PDB entry 1JD9 | X-ray diffraction, 2.50 A resolution | chain A

Chain A:
Molecule: Alpha-amylase
From: Pseudoalteromonas haloplanktis
Notes: EC 3.2.1.1
Reference sequence: P29957 (AMY_ALTHA); residues 1-453 here correspond to UniProt positions 25-477 (UniProt number = residue number + 24)
Chain sequence (453 residues; row label = number of the first residue in the row):
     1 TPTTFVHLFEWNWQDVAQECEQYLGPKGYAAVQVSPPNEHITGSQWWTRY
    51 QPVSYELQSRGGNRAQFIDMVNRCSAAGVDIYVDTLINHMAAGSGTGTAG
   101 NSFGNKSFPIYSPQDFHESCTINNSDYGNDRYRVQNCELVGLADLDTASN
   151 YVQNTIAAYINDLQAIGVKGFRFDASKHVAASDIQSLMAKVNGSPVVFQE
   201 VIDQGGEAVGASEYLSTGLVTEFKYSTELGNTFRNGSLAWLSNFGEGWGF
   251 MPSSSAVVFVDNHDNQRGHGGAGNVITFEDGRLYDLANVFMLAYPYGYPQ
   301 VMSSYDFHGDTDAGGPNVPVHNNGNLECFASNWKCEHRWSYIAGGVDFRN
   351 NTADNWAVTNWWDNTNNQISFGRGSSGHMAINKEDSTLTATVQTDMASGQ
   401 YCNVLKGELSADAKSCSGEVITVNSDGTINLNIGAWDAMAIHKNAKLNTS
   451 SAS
Not modelled in the structure: 449-453
Cystine bridges: Cys20-Cys74, Cys120-Cys137, Cys328-Cys335, Cys402-Cys416
Differences from the reference sequence: engineered mutation Gln300 (Lys324 in P29957)
Bound ions: Ca2+: Asn88, Gln135, Asp144, His178
From the paper describing this entry:
  - conformationally variable residues (side-chain flip): Arg172
  - mutagenesis - K300Q: unchanged catalytic activity on chloride
  - mutagenesis - K300Q: abolished binding to chloride
  - catalytic residues: Asp174, Glu200 (citing earlier work)
  - catalytic residues: Asp264 (proposed by the authors, not directly observed)

Overview:
Asn88, Gln135, Asp144 and His178 coordinate Ca2+. The paper reports catalytic residues Asp174, Glu200 and
Asp264; K300Q abolishes binding to chloride.
Chain A is Alpha-amylase (Pseudoalteromonas haloplanktis); the structure, Crystal structure analysis of the
mutant K300Q of pseudoalteromonas haloplanctis alpha-amylase, was determined by X-ray diffraction, deposited
together with 1JD7 and 1L0P.
